PDB entry 4R5B | X-ray diffraction, 1.50 A resolution | chain A

# Chain A
Name: Carbonic anhydrase 2
From: Homo sapiens
Notes: EC 4.2.1.1
Reference sequence: P00918 (CAH2_HUMAN); the author numbering skips numbers that UniProt does not, so the offset changes along the chain: 1-125 = UniProt 1-125; 127-261 = UniProt 126-260
Amino-acid sequence (260 residues; each row starts with the number of its first residue; note: 1 number in that range is skipped by the numbering (no residue carries it; nothing is unmodelled there)):
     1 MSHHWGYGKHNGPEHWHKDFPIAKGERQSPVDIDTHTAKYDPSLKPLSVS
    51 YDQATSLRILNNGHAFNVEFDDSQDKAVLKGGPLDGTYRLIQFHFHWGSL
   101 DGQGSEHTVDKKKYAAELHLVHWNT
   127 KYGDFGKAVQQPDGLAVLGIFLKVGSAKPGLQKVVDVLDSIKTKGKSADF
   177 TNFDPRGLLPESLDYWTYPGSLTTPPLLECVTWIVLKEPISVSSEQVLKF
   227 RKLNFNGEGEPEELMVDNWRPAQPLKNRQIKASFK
Swiss-Prot annotation at these positions:
  - active site: His-64 (Proton donor/acceptor)
  - binding site (Zn(2+)): His-94, His-96, His-119
  - binding site (substrate): Thr-199, Thr-200
  - site: Tyr-7 (Fine-tunes the proton-transfer properties of H-64), Asn-62 (Fine-tunes the proton-transfer properties of H-64), Asn-67 (Fine-tunes the proton-transfer properties of H-64), Gln-92 (Involved in the binding of some activators, including histamine and L-histidine)
  - modified residue: Ser-2 (N-acetylserine), Ser-166 (Phosphoserine), Ser-173 (Phosphoserine)
Ion coordination: Zn2+: His-94, His-96, His-119 (together with 3J4)
Small-molecule neighbours: 3J4 ((6S)-2,6-anhydro-6-{[(3R)-3-(sulfamoyloxy)pyrrolidin-1-yl]sulfonyl}-D-glucitol): Trp-5, Asn-62, His-64, Asn-67, Gln-92, His-94, His-96, Glu-106, His-119, Val-121, Phe-131, Val-143, Ser-197, Leu-198, Thr-199, Thr-200, Trp-209
Reported in the primary citation:
  - binding site for 3J4: Asn-62, Asn-67, Gln-92, Phe-131, Thr-200
  - specificity-determining residues: Phe-131 (proposed by the authors, not directly observed)

# Overview
Chain A binds compound 3J4. His-94, His-96 and His-119 form the Zn2+ site. UniProt lists active-site residue
His-64, 3 Zn2+-binding residues and substrate-binding residues Thr-199 and Thr-200. The paper reports a
binding site for 3J4 at Asn-62, Asn-67 and Gln-92 among others; the specificity determinant Phe-131.
Chain A is Carbonic anhydrase 2 (Homo sapiens); the structure, Human Carbonic Anhydrase II in Complex with a
Carbohydrate-Based Sulfamate, was determined by X-ray diffraction together with 4R59 and 4R5A from the same
study.
